Entry 2R7X (X-ray diffraction, 2.80 A resolution); this record covers chains X and A.

== Chain X ==
Molecule: 7-nt RNA strand
Sequence (7 nucleotides; numbered 1101 to 1107; the number before each row is that of its first residue):
  1101 UGUGACC

== Chain A ==
Name: RNA-dependent RNA polymerase
Organism: Simian rotavirus
UniProt: O37061 (O37061_9REOV); numbering as in UniProt (aligned over 1-1089)
Sequence (1095 residues; row label = number of the first residue in the row):
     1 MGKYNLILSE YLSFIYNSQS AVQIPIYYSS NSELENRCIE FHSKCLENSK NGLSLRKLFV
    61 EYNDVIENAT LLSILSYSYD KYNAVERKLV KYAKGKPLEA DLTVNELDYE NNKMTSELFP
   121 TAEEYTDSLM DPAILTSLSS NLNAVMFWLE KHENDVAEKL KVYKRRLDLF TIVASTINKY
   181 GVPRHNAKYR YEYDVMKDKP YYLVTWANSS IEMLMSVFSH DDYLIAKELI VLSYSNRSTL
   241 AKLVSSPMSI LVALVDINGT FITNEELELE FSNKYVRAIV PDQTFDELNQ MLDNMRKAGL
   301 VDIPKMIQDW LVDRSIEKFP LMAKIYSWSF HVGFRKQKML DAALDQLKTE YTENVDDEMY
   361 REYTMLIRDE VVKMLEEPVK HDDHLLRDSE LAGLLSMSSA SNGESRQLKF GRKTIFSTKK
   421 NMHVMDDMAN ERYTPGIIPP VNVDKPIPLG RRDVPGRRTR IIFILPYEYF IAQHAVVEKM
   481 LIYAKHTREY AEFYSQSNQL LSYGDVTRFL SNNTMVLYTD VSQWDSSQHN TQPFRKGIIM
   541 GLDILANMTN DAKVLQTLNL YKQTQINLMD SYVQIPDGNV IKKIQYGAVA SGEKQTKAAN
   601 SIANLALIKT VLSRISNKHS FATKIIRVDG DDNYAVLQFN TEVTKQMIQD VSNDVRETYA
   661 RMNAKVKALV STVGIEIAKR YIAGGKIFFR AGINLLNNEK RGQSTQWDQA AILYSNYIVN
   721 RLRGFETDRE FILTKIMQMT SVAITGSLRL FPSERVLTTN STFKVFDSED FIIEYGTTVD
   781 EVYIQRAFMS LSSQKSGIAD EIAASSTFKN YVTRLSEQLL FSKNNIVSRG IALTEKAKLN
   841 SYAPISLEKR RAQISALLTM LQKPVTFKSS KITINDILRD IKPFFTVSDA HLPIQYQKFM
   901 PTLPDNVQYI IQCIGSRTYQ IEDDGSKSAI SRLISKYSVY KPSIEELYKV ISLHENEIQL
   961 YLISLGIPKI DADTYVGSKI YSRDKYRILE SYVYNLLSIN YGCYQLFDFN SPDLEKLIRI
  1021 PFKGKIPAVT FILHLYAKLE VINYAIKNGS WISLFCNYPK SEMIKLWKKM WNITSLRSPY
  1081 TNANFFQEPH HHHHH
Unresolved in the structure: 1, 19-21, 347-357, 1089-1095
Small-molecule neighbours: GTP (guanosine-5'-triphosphate): Arg452, Glu492, Gln499, Lys597, Lys679, Arg723, Gln1005, Gln1087, Glu1088

== How chain X and chain A interact ==
Pairs across the interface (35):
  U1101(X) - Ile415(A)  base contact
  U1101(X) - Phe416(A)  stacking on the base
  U1101(X) - Tyr842(A)  hydrogen bond to the base
  U1101(X) - Ala843(A)  sugar contact
  U1101(X) - Pro844(A)  sugar contact
  G1102(X) - Asp127(A)  base contact
  G1102(X) - Asn186(A)  base contact
  G1102(X) - Lys188(A)  base contact
  G1102(X) - Arg190(A)  hydrogen bond to the base
  G1102(X) - Ala843(A)  phosphate contact
  U1103(X) - Arg701(A)  hydrogen bond to the base
  U1103(X) - Gly702(A)  hydrogen bond to the base
  G1104(X) - Ser401(A)  sugar contact
  G1104(X) - Thr418(A)  hydrogen bond to the phosphate
  G1104(X) - Lys419(A)  salt bridge to the phosphate
  G1104(X) - Gly450(A)  sugar contact
  G1104(X) - Ile464(A)  sugar contact
  G1104(X) - Arg701(A)  hydrogen bond to the base
  A1105(X) - Ala400(A)  sugar contact
  A1105(X) - Ser401(A)  hydrogen bond to the phosphate
  A1105(X) - Lys420(A)  hydrogen bond to the phosphate
  A1105(X) - Ile462(A)  base contact
  A1105(X) - Phe463(A)  sugar contact
  A1105(X) - Ile464(A)  sugar contact
  A1105(X) - Ser591(A)  base contact
  A1105(X) - Gly592(A)  hydrogen bond to the sugar
  C1106(X) - Ser398(A)  hydrogen bond to the phosphate
  C1106(X) - Ala400(A)  phosphate contact
  C1106(X) - Lys420(A)  salt bridge to the phosphate
  C1106(X) - Gly592(A)  sugar contact
  C1106(X) - Glu593(A)  hydrogen bond to the sugar
  C1106(X) - Lys594(A)  sugar contact
  C1106(X) - Lys597(A)  base contact
  C1107(X) - Phe470(A)  phosphate contact
  C1107(X) - Lys594(A)  salt bridge to the phosphate
Other interface residues (no listed pair), chain A (33 interface residues in all): Glu192, Leu449, Arg452, Lys700, Leu847, Glu1088

== Overview ==
7 residues of chain X and 33 residues of chain A are in contact; the contacts include 11 hydrogen bonds, 3
salt bridges and 1 aromatic stacking contact. Among the polar pairs are U1101(X)-Tyr842(A), G1102(X)-Arg190(A)
and U1103(X)-Arg701(A). Bound to chain A: GTP.
Here chain X is a 7-nt RNA strand and chain A is RNA-dependent RNA polymerase (Simian rotavirus). Entry 2R7X
(Crystal Structure of Rotavirus SA11 VP1/RNA (UGUGACC)/GTP complex) was determined by X-ray diffraction (same
publication as 2R7R, 2R7S, 2R7T, 2R7U, 2R7V and 2R7W).
